PDB entry 5TOJ | X-ray diffraction, 3.30 A resolution | chains A and D of the 6 polymer chains in the assembly

[Chain A]
Molecule: Fusion glycoprotein F0, Fibritin chimera
Source organism: Human respiratory syncytial virus
UniProtKB: P03420 (FUS_HRSVA); residues 1-513 here = UniProt positions 1-513
Amino-acid sequence (550 residues; row label = number of the first residue in the row):
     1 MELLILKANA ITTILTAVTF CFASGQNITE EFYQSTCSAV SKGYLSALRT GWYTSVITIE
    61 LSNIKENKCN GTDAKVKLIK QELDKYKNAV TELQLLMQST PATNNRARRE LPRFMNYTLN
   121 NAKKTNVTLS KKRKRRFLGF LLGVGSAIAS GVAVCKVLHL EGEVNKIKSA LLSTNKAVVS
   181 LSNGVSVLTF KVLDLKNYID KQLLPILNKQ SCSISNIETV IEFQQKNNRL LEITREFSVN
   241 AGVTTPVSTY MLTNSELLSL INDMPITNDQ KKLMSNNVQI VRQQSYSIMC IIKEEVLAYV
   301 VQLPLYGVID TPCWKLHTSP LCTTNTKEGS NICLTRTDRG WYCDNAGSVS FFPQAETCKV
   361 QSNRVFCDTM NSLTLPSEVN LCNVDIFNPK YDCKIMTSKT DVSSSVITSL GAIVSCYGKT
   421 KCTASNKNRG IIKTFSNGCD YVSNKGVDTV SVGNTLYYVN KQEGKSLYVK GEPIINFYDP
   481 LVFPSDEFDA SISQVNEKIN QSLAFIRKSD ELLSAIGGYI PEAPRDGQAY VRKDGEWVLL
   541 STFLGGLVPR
Unresolved in the structure: 1-26, 99-136, 548-550
Disulfides: Cys37-Cys439, Cys69-Cys212, Cys155-Cys290, Cys313-Cys343, Cys322-Cys333, Cys358-Cys367, Cys382-Cys393, Cys416-Cys422
Covalent attachments: N-acetylglucosamine (NAG) linked to Asn500
Construct notes: conflict Ala102 (Pro in P03420); engineered mutation Cys155 (Ser in P03420), Phe190 (Ser in P03420), Leu207 (Val in P03420), Cys290 (Ser in P03420), Val379 (Ile in P03420), Val447 (Met in P03420)
Curated features (UniProtKB/Swiss-Prot):
  - region: Phe137 to Val157 (Fusion peptide)
  - site (Cleavage): Arg109, Glu110, Arg136, Phe137
  - glycosylation (N-linked (GlcNAc...) asparagine): Asn27, Asn70, Asn116, Asn120, Asn126, Asn500

[Chain D]
Molecule: Single-domain antibody F-VHH-4
Source organism: Lama glama
Notes: antibody fragment or engineered binder
Amino-acid sequence (131 residues; row label = number of the first residue in the row; a row labelled like 82A-82C holds insertion residues (82A, then the next letters in order)):
     1 QVQLQESGGG LVQPGGSLRL SCAASGFTLD YYYIGWFRQA PGKEREAVSC IS
   52A G
    53 SSGSTYYPDS VKGRFTISRD NAKNTVYLQM
82A-82C NSL
    83 KPEDTAVYYC ATIRSSSW
100A-100H GGCVHYGM
   101 DYWGKGTQVT VSSHHHHHH
Unresolved in the structure: 115-119
Disulfides: Cys22-Cys92, Cys50-Cys100C

[Chain A / chain D interface]
Pairs across the interface - 33 pairs, chain A then chain D:
  Thr50(A) with Ser97(D); Ser98(D); Trp100(D), hydrogen bond (side chain-backbone)
  Gly51(A) with Trp100(D), hydrogen bond (backbone-backbone)
  Gly184(A) with Glu44(D); His100E(D)
  Val185(A) with Tyr100F(D)
  Ser186(A) with Tyr100F(D), hydrogen bond (backbone-side chain)
  Met264(A) with Tyr58(D)
  Pro265(A) with Tyr58(D), hydrophobic; Trp100(D); Gly100B(D); Cys100C(D), hydrogen bond (backbone-backbone)
  Ile266(A) with Tyr58(D)
  Thr267(A) with Tyr33(D); Ser56(D); Thr57(D)
  Asn268(A) with Ser56(D), hydrogen bond (backbone-side chain); Thr57(D), hydrogen bond (side chain-backbone)
  Asp269(A) with Ser54(D), hydrogen bond; Ser56(D), hydrogen bond (backbone-side chain)
  Gln270(A) with Tyr33(D), hydrogen bond; Trp100(D), hydrogen bond
  Leu305(A) with Gly100A(D); Gly100B(D)
  Gly307(A) with Tyr33(D); Ser97(D); Trp100(D)
  Val308(A) with Ser97(D)
  Asn345(A) with Ser98(D), hydrogen bond
  Ala346(A) with Tyr31(D), hydrophobic; Ser98(D)
  Gly347(A) with Tyr31(D)
Other interface residues (no listed pair), chain A (22 interface residues in all): Trp52, Ser180, Lys271, Tyr306
Other interface residues (no listed pair), chain D (19 interface residues in all): Ser52, Lys64, Ser99, Val100D
The authors on this interface:
  - epitope / paratope residues, chain A: Thr50(A)

[In short]
The interface between chain A and chain D involves 22 residues on one side and 19 on the other, with 11
hydrogen bonds. Polar contacts include Thr50(A)-Trp100(D), Ser186(A)-Tyr100F(D) and Asn268(A)-Ser56(D).
N-acetylglucosamine is covalently linked to Asn500(A). The paper reports the epitope/paratope residue
Thr50(A).
Here chain A is Fusion glycoprotein F0, Fibritin chimera (Human respiratory syncytial virus) and chain D is
Single-domain antibody F-VHH-4 (Lama glama). Entry 5TOJ (Crystal structure of the RSV F glycoprotein in
complex with the neutralizing single-domain antibody F-VHH-4) was determined by X-ray diffraction (same
publication as 5TOK and 5TP3).
